4WJ5 - chains A and C of the 3 polymer chains in the assembly; structure by X-ray diffraction, 1.65 A resolution.

== Chain A ==
Name: HLA class I histocompatibility antigen, A-2 alpha chain
From: Homo sapiens
Reference sequence: P01892 (1A02_HUMAN); residues 1-275 here correspond to UniProt positions 25-299 (UniProt number = residue number + 24)
Amino-acid sequence (275 residues; row label = number of the first residue in the row):
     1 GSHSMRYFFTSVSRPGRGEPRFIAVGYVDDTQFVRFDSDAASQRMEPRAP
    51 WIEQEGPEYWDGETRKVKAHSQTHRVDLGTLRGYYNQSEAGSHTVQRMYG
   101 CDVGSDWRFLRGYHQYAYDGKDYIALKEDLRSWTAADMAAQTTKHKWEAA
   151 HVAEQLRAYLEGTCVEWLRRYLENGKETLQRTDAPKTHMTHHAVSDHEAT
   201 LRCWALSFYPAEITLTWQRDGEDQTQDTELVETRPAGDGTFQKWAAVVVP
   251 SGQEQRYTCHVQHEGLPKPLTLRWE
Disulfide bonds: Cys101-Cys164, Cys203-Cys259

== Chain C ==
Name: Melanoma antigen recognized by T-cells 1
Reference sequence: Q16655 (MAR1_HUMAN); residues 0-9 here correspond to UniProt positions 26-35 (UniProt number = residue number + 26)
Amino-acid sequence (10 residues; row label = number of the first residue in the row; numbering starts at 0):
     0 XXAGIGILTX
Differences from the reference sequence: conflict GRN_0 (Glu26 in Q16655), NVA_1 (Ala27 in Q16655), LPH_9 (Val35 in Q16655)
Modified / non-standard residues: GRN (2-phenyl-L-alanine) at position 0; NVA (norvaline) at position 1; LPH (L-Propargylglycine) at position 9

== Interface between chain A and chain C ==
Residue-residue contacts (47):
  Met5(A) - GRN_0(C)
  Tyr7(A) - GRN_0(C)  hydrogen bond (side chain-backbone)
  Tyr7(A) - NVA_1(C)
  Met45(A) - NVA_1(C)
  Tyr59(A) - GRN_0(C)
  Glu63(A) - GRN_0(C)  hydrogen bond (side chain-backbone)
  Glu63(A) - NVA_1(C)  hydrogen bond (side chain-backbone)
  Lys66(A) - GRN_0(C)
  Lys66(A) - NVA_1(C)  hydrogen bond (side chain-backbone)
  Lys66(A) - Ala2(C)
  Lys66(A) - Gly3(C)
  Val67(A) - NVA_1(C)
  His70(A) - NVA_1(C)
  His70(A) - Ala2(C)
  His70(A) - Ile6(C)
  Thr73(A) - Ile6(C)
  Thr73(A) - Leu7(C)
  Thr73(A) - Thr8(C)
  Val76(A) - Thr8(C)
  Asp77(A) - Thr8(C)
  Asp77(A) - LPH_9(C)  hydrogen bond (side chain-backbone)
  Thr80(A) - LPH_9(C)
  Tyr84(A) - LPH_9(C)
  Arg97(A) - Ile6(C)
  Arg97(A) - Leu7(C)  hydrogen bond (side chain-backbone)
  Tyr99(A) - NVA_1(C)
  Tyr99(A) - Ala2(C)  hydrogen bond (side chain-backbone)
  Tyr99(A) - Ile6(C)  hydrophobic
  Tyr116(A) - LPH_9(C)
  Tyr123(A) - LPH_9(C)
  Thr143(A) - LPH_9(C)  hydrogen bond (side chain-backbone)
  Lys146(A) - Thr8(C)  hydrogen bond
  Lys146(A) - LPH_9(C)  hydrogen bond (side chain-backbone)
  Trp147(A) - Leu7(C)
  Trp147(A) - Thr8(C)  hydrogen bond (side chain-backbone)
  Trp147(A) - LPH_9(C)
  Ala150(A) - Leu7(C)  hydrophobic
  Val152(A) - Gly5(C)
  Val152(A) - Leu7(C)  hydrophobic
  Gln155(A) - Ile4(C)
  Gln155(A) - Gly5(C)
  Leu156(A) - Gly5(C)
  Tyr159(A) - GRN_0(C)  hydrogen bond (side chain-backbone)
  Tyr159(A) - Ala2(C)  hydrophobic
  Thr163(A) - GRN_0(C)
  Trp167(A) - GRN_0(C)
  Tyr171(A) - GRN_0(C)  hydrogen bond (side chain-backbone)
Also at the interface, not in a pair above, chain A (33 interface residues in all): Phe9, His74, Leu81, His114, Ala158

== In short ==
Chain A and chain C form an interface of 33 and 10 residues respectively; the contacts include 13 hydrogen
bonds. Among the polar pairs are Tyr7(A)-GRN_0(C), Glu63(A)-GRN_0(C) and Glu63(A)-NVA_1(C).
Chain A is HLA class I histocompatibility antigen, A-2 alpha chain (Homo sapiens) and chain C is Melanoma
antigen recognized by T-cells 1; the structure, Structure of HLA-A2 in complex with an altered peptide ligands
based on Mart-1 variant epitope, was determined by X-ray diffraction.
